PDB entry 6XKX | electron microscopy, 6.10 A resolution (low resolution: residue-level contacts below are approximate; hydrogen-bond / salt-bridge calls are withheld) | chains E and C of the 9 polymer chains in the assembly

Chain E:
Molecule: Ubiquinol-cytochrome c reductase iron-sulfur subunit
Organism: Rhodobacter capsulatus (strain ATCC BAA-309 / NBRC 16581 / SB1003)
Notes: EC 7.1.1.8
UniProtKB: D5ANZ2 (UCRI_RHOCB); residues 1-191 here = UniProt positions 1-191
Chain sequence (191 residues; each row starts with the number of its first residue):
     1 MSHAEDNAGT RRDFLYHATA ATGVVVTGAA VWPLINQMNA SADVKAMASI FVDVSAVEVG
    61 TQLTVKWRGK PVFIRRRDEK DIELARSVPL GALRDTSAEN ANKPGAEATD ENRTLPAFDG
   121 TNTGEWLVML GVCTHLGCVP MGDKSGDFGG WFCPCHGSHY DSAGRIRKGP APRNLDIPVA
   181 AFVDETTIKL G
Not modelled in the structure: 1-10
Cystine bridges: C138-C155
Ion coordination: 2Fe-2S cluster Fe: C133, H135, C153, H156
Residues lining bound ligands: 2Fe-2S cluster (FES): C133, H135, L136, G137, C138, C153, C155, H156, S158
Curated features (UniProtKB/Swiss-Prot):
  - binding site ([2Fe-2S] cluster): C133, H135, C153, H156

Chain C:
Molecule: Cytochrome b
Organism: Rhodobacter capsulatus (strain ATCC BAA-309 / NBRC 16581 / SB1003)
UniProtKB: D5ANZ3 (CYB_RHOCB); residue numbers follow UniProt; this construct covers 1-437
Chain sequence (437 residues; row label = number of the first residue in the row):
     1 MSGIPHDHYE PKTGIEKWLH DRLPIVGLVY DTIMIPTPKN LNWWWIWGIV LAFTLVLQIV
    61 TGIVLAMHYT PHVDLAFASV EHIMRDVNGG WAMRYIHANG ASLFFLAVYI HIFRGLYYGS
   121 YKAPREITWI VGMVIYLLMM GTAFMGYVLP WGQMSFWGAT VITGLFGAIP GIGPSIQAWL
   181 LGGPAVDNAT LNRFFSLHYL LPFVIAALVA IHIWAFHTTG NNNPTGVEVR RTSKADAEKD
   241 TLPFWPYFVI KDLFALALVL LGFFAVVAYM PNYLGHPDNY VQANPLSTPA HIVPEWYFLP
   301 FYAILRAFAA DVWVVILVDG LTFGIVDAKF FGVIAMFGAI AVMALAPWLD TSKVRSGAYR
   361 PKFRMWFWFL VLDFVVLTWV GAMPTEYPYD WISLIASTYW FAYFLVILPL LGATEKPEPI
   421 PASIEEDFNS HYGNPAE
Not modelled in the structure: 1, 233-236, 429-437
Ion coordination: heme c Fe site 1: H97, H198; heme c Fe site 2: H111, H212
Residues lining bound ligands:
  - heme c (HEC), molecule 1: W45, G48, I49, L51, A52, F104, H111, I112, R114, S120, R125, T128, W129, G132, M133, I135, Y136, V209, H212, F216, T219, G220, N221, N222
  - heme c (HEC), molecule 2: L55, Q58, I59, G62, I63, L65, A66, Y69, R94, H97, A98, A101, F104, M139, T142, A143, G146, Y147, L149, P150, F195, H198, Y199, P202, I205, N279, Y297
Curated features (UniProtKB/Swiss-Prot):
  - binding site (heme b): H97, H111, H198, H212

How chain E and chain C interact:
Pairs across the interface (29):
  I35(E) - W179(C)
  M38(E) - W179(C)
  M38(E) - G182(C)
  M38(E) - R193(C)
  N39(E) - W179(C)
  A40(E) - G182(C)
  V44(E) - P184(C)
  K66(E) - L286(C)
  P71(E) - P285(C)
  T134(E) - K329(C)
  H135(E) - K329(C)
  L136(E) - T160(C)
  L136(E) - V161(C)
  L136(E) - G164(C)
  L136(E) - L165(C)
  G137(E) - T160(C)
  C138(E) - V161(C)
  V139(E) - W157(C)
  V139(E) - P285(C)
  V139(E) - T288(C)
  M141(E) - T288(C)
  P154(E) - T288(C)
  P154(E) - P289(C)
  C155(E) - I292(C)
  C155(E) - Y302(C)
  C155(E) - R306(C)
  H156(E) - Y302(C)
  H156(E) - R306(C)
  H156(E) - T385(C)
Also at the interface, not in a pair above, chain E (24 interface residues in all): Q37, R68, G69, K70, G157, P170, P172
Also at the interface, not in a pair above, chain C (24 interface residues in all): A178, G183, A185, A290, H291, A309

Summary:
Chain E and chain C each contribute 24 residues to their interface. Chain E binds 2Fe-2S cluster. Ligands of
chain C: heme c. From UniProt: 4 [2Fe-2S] cluster-binding residues on chain E; 4 heme b-binding residues on
chain C.
Chain E is Ubiquinol-cytochrome c reductase iron-sulfur subunit and chain C is Cytochrome b, both from
Rhodobacter capsulatus (strain ATCC BAA-309 / NBRC 16581 / SB1003); the structure, R. capsulatus CIII2CIV
tripartite super-complex, conformation A (SC-1A), was determined by electron microscopy together with 6XI0,
6XKT, 6XKU, 6XKV, 6XKW and 6XKZ from the same study.
